Entry 8ZOL (electron microscopy, 2.55 A resolution); this record covers chains A and I of the 9 polymer chains in the assembly.

# Chain A
Molecule: 61-nt RNA strand
Sequence (61 nucleotides; row label = number of the first residue in the row; numbers below 1 keep their minus sign (G-7 is residue -7)):
    -7 GUGAACCGGAUUGCCGUCAGGAAAUUAGGUGCGCUUAGCAGUAUUCCCCA
    43 CGCAUGUGGGG
Not modelled in the structure: 46, 53

# Chain I
Protein: CRISPR system Cascade subunit CasC
Source organism: Candidatus Cloacimonetes bacterium ADurb.Bin088
Reference sequence: A0A1V6F8B5 (A0A1V6F8B5_9BACT); numbering as in UniProt (aligned over 1-378)
Amino-acid sequence (378 residues; each row starts with the number of its first residue):
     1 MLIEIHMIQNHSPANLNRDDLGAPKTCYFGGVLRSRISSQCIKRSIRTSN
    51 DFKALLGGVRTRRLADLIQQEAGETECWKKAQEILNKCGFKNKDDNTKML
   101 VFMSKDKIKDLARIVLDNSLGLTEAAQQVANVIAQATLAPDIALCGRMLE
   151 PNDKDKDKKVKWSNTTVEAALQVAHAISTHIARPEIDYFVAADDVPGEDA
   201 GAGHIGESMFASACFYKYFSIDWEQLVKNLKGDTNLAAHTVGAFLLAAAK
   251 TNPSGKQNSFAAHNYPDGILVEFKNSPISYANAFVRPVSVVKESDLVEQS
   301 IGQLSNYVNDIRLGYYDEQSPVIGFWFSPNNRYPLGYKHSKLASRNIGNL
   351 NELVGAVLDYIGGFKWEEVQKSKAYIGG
Not modelled in the structure: 92-95, 199-203, 374-378

# Interface between chain A and chain I
Residue-residue contacts (31; chain A residue first):
  A15(A) - Met148(I)  base contact
  A15(A) - Glu150(I)  base contact
  A16(A) - Cys145(I)  phosphate contact
  A16(A) - Met148(I)  base contact
  U17(A) - Gln40(I)  sugar contact
  U17(A) - Lys43(I)  salt bridge to the phosphate
  U18(A) - Asn17(I)  sugar contact
  U18(A) - Gln40(I)  phosphate contact
  U18(A) - Cys41(I)  hydrogen bond to the sugar
  U18(A) - Arg44(I)  salt bridge to the phosphate
  A19(A) - Arg18(I)  sugar contact
  A19(A) - Lys25(I)  salt bridge to the phosphate
  A19(A) - Ser38(I)  phosphate contact
  A19(A) - Gln40(I)  hydrogen bond to the phosphate
  G20(A) - Leu16(I)  phosphate contact
  G20(A) - Asn17(I)  phosphate contact
  G20(A) - Arg18(I)  hydrogen bond to the phosphate
  G20(A) - Gly255(I)  sugar contact
  G21(A) - Arg18(I)  salt bridge to the phosphate
  G21(A) - Gly255(I)  phosphate contact
  G21(A) - Lys256(I)  phosphate contact
  U22(A) - Asn258(I)  hydrogen bond to the phosphate
  G23(A) - Phe189(I)  sugar contact
  G23(A) - Val190(I)  sugar contact
  C24(A) - Val190(I)  base contact
  C24(A) - Ala191(I)  phosphate contact
  C24(A) - Ala192(I)  hydrogen bond to the phosphate
  G25(A) - Tyr188(I)  phosphate contact
  G25(A) - Phe189(I)  phosphate contact
  G25(A) - Val190(I)  hydrogen bond to the phosphate
  G25(A) - Ile205(I)  base contact
Also at the interface, not in a pair above, chain I (28 interface residues in all): Asp19, Asp20, Arg147, Thr166, Ala169, Ser254, Gln257

# Summary
11 residues of chain A and 28 residues of chain I are in contact; the contacts include 6 hydrogen bonds and 4
salt bridges. Among the polar pairs are U18(A)-Cys41(I), A19(A)-Gln40(I) and G20(A)-Arg18(I).
Here chain A is a 61-nt RNA strand and chain I is CRISPR system Cascade subunit CasC (Candidatus Cloacimonetes
bacterium ADurb.Bin088). Entry 8ZOL (Cryo-EM strcuture of Cas5-HNH Cascade,Conf3) was determined by electron
microscopy (same publication as 8ZM3, 8ZP9, 9JXS and 8ZP7).
